2P5E - chains A and E of the 5 polymer chains in the assembly; structure by X-ray diffraction, 1.89 A resolution.

[Chain A]
Name: HLA class I histocompatibility antigen, A-2 alpha chain
Organism: Homo sapiens
Notes: fragment: extracellular domains alpha 1, alpha2 and alpha3, residues 25-299
Reference sequence: P01892 (1A02_HUMAN); residues 1-276 here correspond to UniProt positions 25-300 (UniProt number = residue number + 24)
Chain sequence (276 residues; numbered 1 to 276; the number before each row is that of its first residue):
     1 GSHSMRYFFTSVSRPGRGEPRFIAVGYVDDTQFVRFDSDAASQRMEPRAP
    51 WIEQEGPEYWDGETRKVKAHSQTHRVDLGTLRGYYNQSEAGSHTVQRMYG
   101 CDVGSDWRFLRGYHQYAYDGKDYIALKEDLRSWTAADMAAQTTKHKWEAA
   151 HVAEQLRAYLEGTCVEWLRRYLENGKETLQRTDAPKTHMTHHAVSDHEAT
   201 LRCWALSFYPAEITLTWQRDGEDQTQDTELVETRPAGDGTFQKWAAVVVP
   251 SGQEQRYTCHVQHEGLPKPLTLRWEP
Disulfides: C101-C164, C203-C259

[Chain E]
Name: Hypothetical protein
Organism: Homo sapiens
Reference sequence: Q2YDB4 (Q2YDB4_HUMAN); aligned to UniProt positions 22-262 over residues 1-241 (the alignment contains insertions or deletions, so no single offset holds)
Chain sequence (242 residues; row label = number of the first residue in the row):
     1 GVTQTPKFQVLKTGQSMTLQCAQDMNHEYMSWYRQDPGMGLRLIHYSVAI
    51 QTTDQGEVPNGYNVSRSTIEDFPLRLLSAAPSQTSVYFCASSYLGNTGEL
   101 FFGEGSRLTVLEDLKNVFPPEVAVFEPSEAEISHTQKATLVCLATGFYPD
   151 HVELSWWVNGKEVHSGVCTDPQPLKEQPALNDSRYALSSRLRVSATFWQD
   201 PRNHFRCQVQFYGLSENDEWTQDRAKPVTQIVSAEAWGRADA
Disordered / not traced: 242
Disulfides: C21-C89, C142-C207

[How chain A and chain E interact]
Residue-residue contacts - 18 pairs, chain A then chain E:
  R65(A) - Y46(E)  hydrogen bond
  R65(A) - V48(E)
  R65(A) - D54(E)  salt bridge
  K68(A) - A49(E)
  K68(A) - T52(E)
  A69(A) - V48(E)
  A69(A) - L94(E)  hydrophobic
  Q72(A) - E28(E)
  Q72(A) - V48(E)
  Q72(A) - A49(E)
  Q72(A) - I50(E)  hydrogen bond (side chain-backbone)
  Q72(A) - I69(E)
  T73(A) - E28(E)  hydrogen bond
  R75(A) - I50(E)
  V76(A) - N26(E)
  V76(A) - I69(E)  hydrophobic
  A150(A) - N96(E)
  Q155(A) - N96(E)  hydrogen bond (side chain-backbone)
Also at the interface, not in a pair above, chain A (10 interface residues in all): E19
Also at the interface, not in a pair above, chain E (12 interface residues in all): Q51

[Overview]
Chain A and chain E form an interface of 10 and 12 residues respectively, with 4 hydrogen bonds and 1 salt
bridge. Polar contacts include R65(A)-D54(E), R65(A)-Y46(E) and Q72(A)-I50(E).
Chain A is HLA class I histocompatibility antigen, A-2 alpha chain and chain E is Hypothetical protein, both
from Homo sapiens; the structure, Crystal Structures of High Affinity Human T-Cell Receptors Bound to pMHC
Reveal Native Diagonal Binding Geometry, was determined by X-ray diffraction (same publication as 2P5W, 2PYE
and 2PYF).
